Entry 8JGK (electron microscopy, 4.04 A resolution (low resolution: residue-level contacts below are approximate; hydrogen-bond / salt-bridge calls are withheld)); this record covers chains A and B.

== Chain A (and B) ==
Molecule: H(+)/Cl(-) exchange transporter 3
From: Mus musculus
Notes: chain B of this document is another copy of the same molecule, construct and numbering; everything in this record applies to it too
Reference sequence: P51791 (CLCN3_MOUSE); residues 1-818 here = UniProt positions 1-818
Chain sequence (818 residues; row label = number of the first residue in the row):
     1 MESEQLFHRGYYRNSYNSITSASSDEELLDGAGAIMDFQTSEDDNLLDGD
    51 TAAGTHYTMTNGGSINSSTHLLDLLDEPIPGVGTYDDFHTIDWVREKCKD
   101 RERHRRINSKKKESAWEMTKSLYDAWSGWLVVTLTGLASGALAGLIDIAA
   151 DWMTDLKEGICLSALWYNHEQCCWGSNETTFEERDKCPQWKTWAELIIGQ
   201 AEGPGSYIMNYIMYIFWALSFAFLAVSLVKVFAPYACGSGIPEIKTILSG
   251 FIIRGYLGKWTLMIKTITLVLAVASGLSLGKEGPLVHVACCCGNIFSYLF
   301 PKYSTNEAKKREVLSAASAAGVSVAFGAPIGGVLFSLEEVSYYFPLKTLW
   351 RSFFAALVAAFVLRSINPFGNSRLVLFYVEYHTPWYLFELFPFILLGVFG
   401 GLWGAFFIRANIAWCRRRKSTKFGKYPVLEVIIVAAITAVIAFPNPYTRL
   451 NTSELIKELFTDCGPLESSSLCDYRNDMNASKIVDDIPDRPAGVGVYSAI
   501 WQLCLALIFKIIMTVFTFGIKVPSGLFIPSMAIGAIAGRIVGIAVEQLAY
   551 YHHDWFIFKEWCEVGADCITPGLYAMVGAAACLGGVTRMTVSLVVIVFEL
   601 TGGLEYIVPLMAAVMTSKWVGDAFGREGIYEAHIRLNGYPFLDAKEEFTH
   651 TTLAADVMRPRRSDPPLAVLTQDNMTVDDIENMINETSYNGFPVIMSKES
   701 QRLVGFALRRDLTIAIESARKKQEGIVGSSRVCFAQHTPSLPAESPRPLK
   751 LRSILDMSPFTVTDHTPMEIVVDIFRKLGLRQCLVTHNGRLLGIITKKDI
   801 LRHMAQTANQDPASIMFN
Unresolved in the structure: 1-80, 177-185, 476-486, 723-731, 737-748, 806-818
Sequence notes: engineered mutation Arg-790 (Ile in P51791), Leu-791 (Val in P51791)
Curated features (UniProtKB/Swiss-Prot):
  - motif: Leu-28, Leu-29 (Di-leucine internalization motif), Leu-46, Leu-47 (Di-leucine internalization motif), Leu-71 to Leu-75 (Di-leucine internalization motif), Gly-238 to Pro-242 (Selectivity filter part_1), Gly-280 to Pro-284 (Selectivity filter part_2), Gly-525 to Pro-529 (Selectivity filter part_3)
  - binding site (chloride): Ser-239, Phe-527, Tyr-630
  - binding site (ATP): Tyr-689 to Gly-691, Thr-796 to Asp-799
  - site: Glu-282 (Mediates proton transfer from the outer aqueous phase to the interior of the protein), Glu-339 (Mediates proton transfer from the protein to the inner aqueous phase)
  - glycosylation (N-linked (GlcNAc...) asparagine): Asn-177, Asn-451, Asn-479
Disulfides: Cys-161/Cys-172, Cys-463/Cys-472, Cys-562/Cys-568
Small-molecule neighbours: ADP (adenosine-5'-diphosphate): Arg-659, Pro-660, Asp-664, Pro-665, Pro-666, Leu-667, Tyr-689, Asn-690, Gly-691, Ile-794, Thr-796, Lys-798, Asp-799
From the paper describing this entry:
  - mutagenesis - K245A, E339A, E631A: decreased expression

== Chain A / chain B interface ==
Contacting residue pairs (34):
  Arg-95(A) / Ile-770(B)
  Arg-101(A) / Phe-648(B)
  Arg-105(A) / Glu-647(B)
  Arg-105(A) / Phe-648(B)
  Arg-105(A) / Thr-651(B)
  Tyr-343(A) / Lys-777(B)
  Glu-647(A) / Arg-101(B)
  Glu-647(A) / Arg-105(B)
  Phe-648(A) / Arg-101(B)
  Thr-649(A) / Arg-105(B)
  Thr-651(A) / Arg-101(B)
  Met-757(A) / His-765(B)
  Ser-758(A) / His-765(B)
  Ser-758(A) / Pro-767(B)
  Pro-759(A) / Thr-763(B)
  Phe-760(A) / Phe-760(B)
  Phe-760(A) / Ile-774(B)
  Thr-761(A) / Thr-763(B)
  Thr-763(A) / Pro-759(B)
  Thr-763(A) / Thr-761(B)
  His-765(A) / Ser-758(B)
  Pro-767(A) / Ser-758(B)
  Ile-770(A) / Val-94(B)
  Ile-770(A) / Arg-95(B)
  Ile-774(A) / Phe-760(B)
  Ile-774(A) / Leu-778(B)
  Lys-777(A) / Tyr-343(B)
  Lys-777(A) / Lys-777(B)
  Leu-778(A) / Ile-774(B)
  Asn-788(A) / Arg-702(B)
  Asn-788(A) / Asn-788(B)
  Asn-788(A) / Gly-789(B)
  Gly-789(A) / Asn-788(B)
  Gly-789(A) / Gly-789(B)
Other interface residues (no listed pair), chain A (27 interface residues in all): Leu-337, Leu-346, Arg-702, Val-762, Glu-769
Other interface residues (no listed pair), chain B (26 interface residues in all): Leu-337, Leu-346, Thr-649, Val-762

== In short ==
27 residues of chain A and 26 residues of chain B are in contact. Chain A binds ADP. Curated annotation
(UniProt) lists 3 chloride-binding residues and 7 ATP-binding residues on chain A. From the paper: K245A,
E339A and E631A of chain A reduce expression.
Both chains are H(+)/Cl(-) exchange transporter 3 (Mus musculus). Entry 8JGK (Cryo-EM structure of mClC-3 with
ADP) was determined by electron microscopy, deposited together with 8JGL, 8JEV, 8JGJ, 8JGS and 8JGV.
